Entry 5ZR4 (X-ray diffraction, 3.10 A resolution); this record covers chains A and B.

# Chain A (and B)
Molecule: Metal-dependent transcriptional regulator
From: Mycobacterium tuberculosis
Notes: chain B of this document is another copy of the same molecule, construct and numbering; everything in this record applies to it too
UniProt: A0A045JFF4 (A0A045JFF4_MYCTX); residue numbers follow UniProt; this construct covers 12-228
Sequence (226 residues; numbered 11 to 236; the number before each row is that of its first residue):
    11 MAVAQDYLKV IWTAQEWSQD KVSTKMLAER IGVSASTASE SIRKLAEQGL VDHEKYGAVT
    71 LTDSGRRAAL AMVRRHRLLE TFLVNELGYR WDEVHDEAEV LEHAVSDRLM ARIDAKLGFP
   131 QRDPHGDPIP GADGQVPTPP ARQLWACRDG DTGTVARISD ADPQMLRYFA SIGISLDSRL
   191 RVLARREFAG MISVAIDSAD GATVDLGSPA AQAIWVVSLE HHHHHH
Disordered / not traced: 11-13, 27-47, 62-69, 209-211, 230-236 (chain B: 11-14, 26-48, 62-69, 209-211, 230-236)
Sequence notes: initiating methionine (11); expression tag (229-236)

# How chain A and chain B interact
Contacting residue pairs (33; chain A residue first):
  Phe92(A) - Phe92(B)  hydrophobic
  Leu93(A) - Leu119(B)  hydrophobic
  Glu96(A) - Glu96(B)
  Glu96(A) - Lys126(B)
  Leu97(A) - Leu119(B)  hydrophobic
  Leu97(A) - Arg122(B)
  Leu97(A) - Lys126(B)
  Tyr99(A) - Arg118(B)
  Tyr99(A) - Leu119(B)
  Tyr99(A) - Arg122(B)
  Glu103(A) - Arg118(B)  salt bridge
  Glu103(A) - Arg122(B)  salt bridge
  Glu107(A) - Ser116(B)  hydrogen bond
  Glu107(A) - Arg118(B)
  Glu107(A) - Leu119(B)
  Leu111(A) - Ala114(B)
  Leu111(A) - Leu119(B)  hydrophobic
  Ala114(A) - Leu111(B)
  Ala114(A) - Ala114(B)  hydrophobic
  Ser116(A) - Glu107(B)  hydrogen bond
  Arg118(A) - Tyr99(B)
  Arg118(A) - Glu107(B)  salt bridge
  Leu119(A) - Leu93(B)  hydrophobic
  Leu119(A) - Leu97(B)  hydrophobic
  Leu119(A) - Tyr99(B)  hydrogen bond (backbone-side chain)
  Leu119(A) - Glu107(B)
  Leu119(A) - Leu111(B)  hydrophobic
  Arg122(A) - Leu97(B)
  Arg122(A) - Gly98(B)
  Arg122(A) - Tyr99(B)
  Ile123(A) - Leu97(B)  hydrophobic
  Lys126(A) - Glu96(B)
  Lys126(A) - Leu97(B)
Other interface residues (no listed pair), chain A (19 interface residues in all): Gly98, Arg100, Asp106, Val115
Other interface residues (no listed pair), chain B (16 interface residues in all): Glu103, Ile123

# Summary
19 residues of chain A face 16 of chain B across their interface, with 3 hydrogen bonds and 3 salt bridges.
Polar pairs include Glu103(A)-Arg118(B), Glu103(A)-Arg122(B) and Arg118(A)-Glu107(B).
Both chains are Metal-dependent transcriptional regulator (Mycobacterium tuberculosis). Entry 5ZR4
(Manganese-dependent transcriptional repressor) was determined by X-ray diffraction, deposited together with
5ZR6.
